5BK4 - chains 7 and D of the 14 polymer chains in the assembly; structure by electron microscopy, 3.90 A resolution.

[Chain 7]
Name: DNA replication licensing factor MCM7
From: Saccharomyces cerevisiae
Notes: EC 3.6.4.12
Reference sequence: P38132 (MCM7_YEAST); residue numbers follow UniProt; this construct covers 1-845
Sequence (845 residues; numbered 1 to 845; the number before each row is that of its first residue):
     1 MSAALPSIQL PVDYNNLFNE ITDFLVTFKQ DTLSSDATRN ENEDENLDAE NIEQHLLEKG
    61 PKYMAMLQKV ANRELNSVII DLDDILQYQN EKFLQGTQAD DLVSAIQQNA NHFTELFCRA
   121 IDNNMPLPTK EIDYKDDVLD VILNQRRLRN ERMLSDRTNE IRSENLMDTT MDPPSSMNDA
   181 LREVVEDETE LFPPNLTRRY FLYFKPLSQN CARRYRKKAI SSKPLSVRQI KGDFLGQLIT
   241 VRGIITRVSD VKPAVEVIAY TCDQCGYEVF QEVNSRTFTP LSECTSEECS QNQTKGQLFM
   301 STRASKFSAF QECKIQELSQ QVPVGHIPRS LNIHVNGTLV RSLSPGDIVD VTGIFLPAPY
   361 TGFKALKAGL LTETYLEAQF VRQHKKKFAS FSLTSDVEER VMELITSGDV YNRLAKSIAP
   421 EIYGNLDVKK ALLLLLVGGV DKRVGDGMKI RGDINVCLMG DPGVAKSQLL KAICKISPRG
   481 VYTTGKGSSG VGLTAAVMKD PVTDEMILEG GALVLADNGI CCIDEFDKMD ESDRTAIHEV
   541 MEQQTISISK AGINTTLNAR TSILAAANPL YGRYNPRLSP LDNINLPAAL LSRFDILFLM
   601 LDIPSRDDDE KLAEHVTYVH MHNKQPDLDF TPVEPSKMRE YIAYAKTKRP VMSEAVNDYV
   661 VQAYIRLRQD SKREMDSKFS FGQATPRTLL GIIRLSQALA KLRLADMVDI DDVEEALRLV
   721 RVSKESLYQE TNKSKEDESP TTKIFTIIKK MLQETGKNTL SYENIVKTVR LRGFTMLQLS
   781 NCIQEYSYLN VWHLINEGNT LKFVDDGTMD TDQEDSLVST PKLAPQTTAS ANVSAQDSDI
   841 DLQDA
Unresolved in the structure: 32-58, 167-176, 217-219, 730-845
Disulfide bonds: Cys265-Cys289, Cys474-Cys522
Ligand contacts: ADP (adenosine-5'-diphosphate): Glu421, Ile422, Tyr423, Pro462, Gly463, Val464, Ala465, Lys466, Ser467, Gln468, His615, Val616
Swiss-Prot annotation at these positions:
  - motif: Ser592 to Asp595 (Arginine finger)
  - binding site (ATP): Tyr423, Gly463, Ala465, Lys466, Ser467, Asn568, Arg593, Arg687
  - modified residue: Thr811 (Phosphothreonine), Ser819 (Phosphoserine), Ser838 (Phosphoserine)
  - mutagenesis: Lys466 (K466A: Loss of MCM2-7 complex helicase activity)

[Chain D]
Name: DNA replication licensing factor MCM5
From: Saccharomyces cerevisiae
Notes: EC 3.6.4.12
Reference sequence: P29496 (MCM5_YEAST); residue numbers follow UniProt; this construct covers 1-775
Sequence (775 residues; row label = number of the first residue in the row):
     1 MSFDRPEIYS APVLQGESPN DDDNTEIIKS FKNFILEFRL DSQFIYRDQL RNNILVKNYS
    61 LTVNMEHLIG YNEDIYKKLS DEPSDIIPLF ETAITQVAKR ISILSRAQSA NNNDKDPENT
   121 SMDTDSLLLN SLPTFQLILN SNANQIPLRD LDSEHVSKIV RLSGIIISTS VLSSRATYLS
   181 IMCRNCRHTT SITINNFNSI TGNTVSLPRS CLSTIESESS MANESNIGDE STKKNCGPDP
   241 YIIIHESSKF IDQQFLKLQE IPELVPVGEM PRNLTMTCDR YLTNKVIPGT RVTIVGIYSI
   301 YNSKNGAGSG RSGGGNGGSG VAIRTPYIKI LGIQSDVETS SIWNSVTMFT EEEEEEFLQL
   361 SRNPKLYEIL TNSIAPSIFG NEDIKKAIVC LLMGGSKKIL PDGMRLRGDI NVLLLGDPGT
   421 AKSQLLKFVE KVSPIAVYTS GKGSSAAGLT ASVQRDPMTR EFYLEGGAMV LADGGVVCID
   481 EFDKMRDEDR VAIHEAMEQQ TISIAKAGIT TVLNSRTSVL AAANPIYGRY DDLKSPGDNI
   541 DFQTTILSRF DMIFIVKDDH NEERDISIAN HVINIHTGNA NAMQNQQEEN GSEISIEKMK
   601 RYITYCRLKC APRLSPQAAE KLSSNFVTIR KQLLINELES TERSSIPITI RQLEAIIRIT
   661 ESLAKLELSP IAQERHVDEA IRLFQASTMD AASQDPIGGL NQASGTSLSE IRRFEQELKR
   721 RLPIGWSTSY QTLRREFVDT HRFSQLALDK ALYALEKHET IQLRHQGQNI YRSGV
Unresolved in the structure: 1, 111-129, 307-318, 694-775
Ligand contacts:
  - ADP (adenosine-5'-diphosphate), molecule 1: Ser377, Ile378, Phe379, Pro418, Gly419, Thr420, Ala421, Lys422, Ser423, Gln424, Ile568, Val572, Ile575
  - ADP, molecule 2: Arg549, Ile650, Arg651
Swiss-Prot annotation at these positions:
  - motif: Ser548 to Asp551 (Arginine finger)
  - binding site (ATP): Gly416 to Ser423
  - mutagenesis: Lys422 (K422A: Loss of MCM2-7 complex helicase activity)

[Chain 7 / chain D interface]
Residue-residue contacts (46):
  Arg149(7) with Pro12(D), hydrogen bond (side chain-backbone); Val13(D)
  Met153(7) with Pro12(D)
  Ile161(7) with Arg100(D)
  Glu164(7) with Glu37(D); Arg47(D), hydrogen bond (backbone-side chain)
  Asn165(7) with Arg47(D), hydrogen bond (backbone-side chain)
  Leu166(7) with Arg47(D); Arg51(D)
  Met177(7) with Gln108(D), hydrogen bond (backbone-side chain)
  Ala180(7) with Ala107(D), hydrophobic; Gln108(D)
  Glu183(7) with Ile103(D)
  Val184(7) with Ile103(D), hydrophobic; Leu104(D), hydrophobic
  Glu188(7) with Arg100(D), salt bridge
  Glu190(7) with Ser10(D), hydrogen bond
  Phe192(7) with Ala11(D), hydrophobic; Val13(D), hydrophobic
  Pro193(7) with Tyr9(D)
  Gln264(7) with Glu17(D)
  Cys265(7) with Leu14(D)
  Gly266(7) with Val13(D); Leu14(D), hydrogen bond (backbone-backbone)
  Tyr267(7) with Ala11(D); Pro12(D)
  Glu268(7) with Ser10(D); Ala11(D), hydrogen bond (backbone-backbone); Val13(D)
  Val269(7) with Ile8(D), hydrophobic; Tyr9(D)
  Phe270(7) with Ile8(D); Tyr9(D), hydrogen bond (backbone-backbone)
  Gln271(7) with Glu7(D)
  Glu272(7) with Pro6(D); Glu7(D), hydrogen bond (backbone-backbone)
  Asn274(7) with Asp4(D), hydrogen bond (side chain-backbone)
  Gln291(7) with Asn24(D), hydrogen bond (backbone-side chain)
  Asn292(7) with Asn24(D); Thr25(D), hydrogen bond (side chain-backbone)
  Pro359(7) with Ser2(D); Ser219(D)
  Lys364(7) with Asn226(D)
  Lys367(7) with Asn223(D); Ile227(D)
  Leu370(7) with Glu224(D)
Also at the interface, not in a pair above, chain 7 (39 interface residues in all): Arg157, Asn178, Leu191, Ser275, Leu281, Thr285, Ser286, Glu288, Pro357
Also at the interface, not in a pair above, chain D (31 interface residues in all): Phe3, Arg5, Gly16, Gln96

[Summary]
Chain 7 and chain D form an interface of 39 and 31 residues respectively; the contacts include 12 hydrogen
bonds and 1 salt bridge. Among the polar pairs are Glu188(7)-Arg100(D), Arg149(7)-Pro12(D) and
Glu164(7)-Arg47(D). Ligands of chain 7: ADP. Chain D binds ADP.
Here chain 7 is DNA replication licensing factor MCM7 and chain D is DNA replication licensing factor MCM5,
both from Saccharomyces cerevisiae. Entry 5BK4 (Cryo-EM structure of Mcm2-7 double hexamer on dsDNA) was
determined by electron microscopy.
